2VAB - chains A and P of the 3 polymer chains in the assembly; structure by X-ray diffraction, 2.50 A resolution.

Chain A:
Name: MHC class I H-2KB heavy chain
Source organism: Mus musculus
Notes: fragment: extracellular domains
UniProt: P01901 (HA1B_MOUSE); residues 1-274 here correspond to UniProt positions 22-295 (UniProt number = residue number + 21)
Amino-acid sequence (274 residues; row label = number of the first residue in the row):
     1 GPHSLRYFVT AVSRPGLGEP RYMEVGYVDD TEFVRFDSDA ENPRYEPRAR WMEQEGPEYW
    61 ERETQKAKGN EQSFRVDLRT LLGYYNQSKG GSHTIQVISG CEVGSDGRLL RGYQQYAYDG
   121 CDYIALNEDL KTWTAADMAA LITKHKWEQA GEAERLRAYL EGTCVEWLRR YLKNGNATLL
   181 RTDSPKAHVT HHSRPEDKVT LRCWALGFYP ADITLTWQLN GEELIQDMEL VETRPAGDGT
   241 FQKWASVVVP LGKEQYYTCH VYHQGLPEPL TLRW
Disulfide bonds: C101-C164, C203-C259
Curated features (UniProtKB/Swiss-Prot):
  - glycosylation (N-linked (GlcNAc...) asparagine): N86, N176

Chain P:
Name: Sendai virus nucleoprotein
Source organism: Sendai virus
UniProt: P04857 (NCAP_SENDE); residues 1-9 here correspond to UniProt positions 324-332 (UniProt number = residue number + 323)
Amino-acid sequence (9 residues; row label = number of the first residue in the row):
     1 FAPGNYPAL

How chain A and chain P interact:
Pairs across the interface - 36 pairs, chain A then chain P:
  Y7(A) with F1(P), hydrogen bond (side chain-backbone); A2(P), hydrogen bond (side chain-backbone)
  V9(A) with Y6(P)
  Y45(A) with A2(P)
  Y59(A) with F1(P)
  R62(A) with F1(P)
  E63(A) with F1(P); A2(P), hydrogen bond (side chain-backbone)
  K66(A) with F1(P); A2(P), hydrogen bond (side chain-backbone); P3(P); G4(P)
  N70(A) with P3(P), hydrogen bond (side chain-backbone); G4(P); Y6(P)
  S73(A) with Y6(P), hydrogen bond (side chain-backbone)
  F74(A) with Y6(P), hydrophobic
  D77(A) with A8(P); L9(P), hydrogen bond (side chain-backbone)
  T80(A) with L9(P)
  L81(A) with L9(P), hydrophobic
  Y84(A) with L9(P), hydrogen bond (side chain-backbone)
  Q114(A) with Y6(P)
  Y116(A) with Y6(P)
  T143(A) with L9(P), hydrogen bond (side chain-backbone)
  K146(A) with L9(P), hydrogen bond (side chain-backbone)
  W147(A) with P7(P), hydrophobic; A8(P), hydrogen bond (side chain-backbone); L9(P), hydrophobic
  E152(A) with P7(P)
  Y159(A) with F1(P), hydrogen bond (side chain-backbone); A2(P); P3(P)
  T163(A) with F1(P)
  W167(A) with F1(P), hydrophobic
  Y171(A) with F1(P), hydrogen bond (side chain-backbone)
Also at the interface, not in a pair above, chain A (30 interface residues in all): L5, E24, I95, V97, S99, Y123
Also at the interface, not in a pair above, chain P (9 interface residues in all): N5

Summary:
30 residues of chain A face 9 of chain P across their interface, with 13 hydrogen bonds. Polar contacts
include Y7(A)-F1(P), Y7(A)-A2(P) and E63(A)-A2(P).
Chain A is MHC class I H-2KB heavy chain (Mus musculus) and chain P is Sendai virus nucleoprotein (Sendai
virus); the structure, MHC class I H-2KB heavy chain complexed with beta-2 microglobulin and sendai virus
nucleoprotein, was determined by X-ray diffraction (same publication as 2VAA).
